2IAM - chains B and P of the 5 polymer chains in the assembly; structure by X-ray diffraction, 2.80 A resolution.

# Chain B
Protein: HLA class II histocompatibility antigen, DRB1-1 beta chain
Source organism: Homo sapiens
Notes: fragment: residues 1-190 (30-219)
UniProtKB: P04229 (2B11_HUMAN); residues 1-190 here correspond to UniProt positions 30-219 (UniProt number = residue number + 29)
Chain sequence (190 residues; numbered 1 to 190; the number before each row is that of its first residue):
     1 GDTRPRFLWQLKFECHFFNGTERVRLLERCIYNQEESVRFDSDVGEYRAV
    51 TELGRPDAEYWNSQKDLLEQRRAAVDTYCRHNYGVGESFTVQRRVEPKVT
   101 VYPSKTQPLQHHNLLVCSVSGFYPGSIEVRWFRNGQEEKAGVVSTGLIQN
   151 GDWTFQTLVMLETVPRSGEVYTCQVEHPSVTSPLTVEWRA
Not modelled in the structure: 105-112
Disulfide bonds: C15-C79, C117-C173

# Chain P
Protein: 15-mer peptide from Triosephosphate isomerase
Source organism: Homo sapiens
Notes: EC 5.3.1.1; fragment: residues 23-37 (22-36)
UniProtKB: P60174 (TPIS_HUMAN); residues 23-37 here correspond to UniProt positions 22-36 (UniProt number = residue number - 1)
Chain sequence (15 residues; each row starts with the number of its first residue):
    23 GELIGILNAAKVPAD
Differences from the reference sequence: engineered mutation I28 (Thr27 in P60174)

# Interface between chain B and chain P
Residue-residue contacts (25; chain B residue first):
  L11(B) - A31(P)  hydrophobic
  F13(B) - L29(P)
  D57(B) - V34(P)
  D57(B) - P35(P)
  Y60(B) - K33(P)
  Y60(B) - P35(P)  hydrophobic
  W61(B) - A32(P)
  W61(B) - K33(P)  hydrogen bond (side chain-backbone)
  W61(B) - V34(P)  hydrophobic
  L67(B) - A32(P)  hydrophobic
  Q70(B) - L29(P)
  Q70(B) - N30(P)  hydrogen bond
  R71(B) - L29(P)
  R71(B) - N30(P)  hydrogen bond (side chain-backbone)
  R71(B) - A32(P)
  A74(B) - L29(P)  hydrophobic
  Y78(B) - G27(P)
  Y78(B) - I28(P)
  Y78(B) - L29(P)  hydrophobic
  H81(B) - L25(P)  hydrogen bond (side chain-backbone)
  H81(B) - G27(P)
  N82(B) - I26(P)
  N82(B) - G27(P)  hydrogen bond (side chain-backbone)
  V85(B) - E24(P)
  V85(B) - L25(P)
Also at the interface, not in a pair above, chain B (17 interface residues in all): W9, L26, Y47, P56

# In short
17 residues of chain B and 12 residues of chain P are in contact; the contacts include 5 hydrogen bonds. Polar
contacts include W61(B)-K33(P), Q70(B)-N30(P) and R71(B)-N30(P).
Here chain B is HLA class II histocompatibility antigen, DRB1-1 beta chain and chain P is a 15-mer peptide
from Triosephosphate isomerase, both from Homo sapiens. Entry 2IAM (Structural basis for recognition of mutant
self by a tumor-specific, MHC class II-restricted TCR) was determined by X-ray diffraction (same publication
as 2IAL and 2IAN).
